PDB entry 9DUK | electron microscopy, 2.56 A resolution | chains N and A of the 21 polymer chains in the assembly

== Chain N ==
Protein: Small ribosomal subunit protein uS14
Source organism: Escherichia coli
UniProtKB: A0A2X1PQW4 (A0A2X1PQW4_ECOLX); residue numbers follow UniProt; this construct covers 1-101
Amino-acid sequence (101 residues; numbered 1 to 101; the number before each row is that of its first residue):
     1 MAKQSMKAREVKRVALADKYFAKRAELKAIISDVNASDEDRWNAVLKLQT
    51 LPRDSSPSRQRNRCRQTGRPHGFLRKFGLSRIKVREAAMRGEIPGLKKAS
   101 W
Unresolved in the structure: 1

== Chain A ==
Molecule: 16S rRNA
Source organism: Escherichia coli
Sequence (1533 nucleotides; numbered 2 to 1534; the number before each row is that of its first residue):
     2 AAUUGAAGAGUUUGAUCAUGGCUCAGAUUGAACGCUGGCGGCAGGCCUAA
    52 CACAUGCAAGUCGAACGGUAACAGGAAGAAGCUUGCUUCUUUGCUGACGA
   102 GUGGCGGACGGGUGAGUAAUGUCUGGGAAACUGCCUGAUGGAGGGGGAUA
   152 ACUACUGGAAACGGUAGCUAAUACCGCAUAACGUCGCAAGACCAAAGAGG
   202 GGGACCUUCGGGCCUCUUGCCAUCGGAUGUGCCCAGAUGGGAUUAGCUAG
   252 UAGGUGGGGUAACGGCUCACCUAGGCGACGAUCCCUAGCUGGUCUGAGAG
   302 GAUGACCAGCCACACUGGAACUGAGACACGGUCCAGACUCCUACGGGAGG
   352 CAGCAGUGGGGAAUAUUGCACAAUGGGCGCAAGCCUGAUGCAGCCAUGCC
   402 GCGUGUAUGAAGAAGGCCUUCGGGUUGUAAAGUACUUUCAGCGGGGAGGA
   452 AGGGAGUAAAGUUAAUACCUUUGCUCAUUGACGUUACCCGCAGAAGAAGC
   502 ACCGGCUAACUCCGUGCCAGCAGCCXCGGUAAUACGGAGGGUGCAAGCGU
   552 UAAUCGGAAUUACUGGGCGUAAAGCGCACGCAGGCGGUUUGUUAAGUCAG
   602 AUGUGAAAUCCCCGGGCUCAACCUGGGAACUGCAUCUGAUACUGGCAAGC
   652 UUGAGUCUCGUAGAGGGGGGUAGAAUUCCAGGUGUAGCGGUGAAAUGCGU
   702 AGAGAUCUGGAGGAAUACCGGUGGCGAAGGCGGCCCCCUGGACGAAGACU
   752 GACGCUCAGGUGCGAAAGCGUGGGGAGCAAACAGGAUUAGAUACCCUGGU
   802 AGUCCACGCCGUAAACGAUGUCGACUUGGAGGUUGUGCCCUUGAGGCGUG
   852 GCUUCCGGAGCUAACGCGUUAAGUCGACCGCCUGGGGAGUACGGCCGCAA
   902 GGUUAAAACUCAAAUGAAUUGACGGGGGCCCGCACAAGCGGUGGAGCAUG
   952 UGGUUUAAUUCGAUGXAACGCGAAGAACCUUACCUGGUCUUGACAUCCAC
  1002 GGAAGUUUUCAGAGAUGAGAAUGUGCCUUCGGGAACCGUGAGACAGGUGC
  1052 UGCAUGGCUGUCGUCAGCUCGUGUUGUGAAAUGUUGGGUUAAGUCCCGCA
  1102 ACGAGCGCAACCCUUAUCCUUUGUUGCCAGCGGUCCGGCCGGGAACUCAA
  1152 AGGAGACUGCCAGUGAUAAACUGGAGGAAGGUGGGGAUGACGUCAAGUCA
  1202 UCAUGGCCCUUACGACCAGGGCUACACACGUGCUACAAUGGCGCAUACAA
  1252 AGAGAAGCGACCUCGCGAGAGCAAGCGGACCUCAUAAAGUGCGUCGUAGU
  1302 CCGGAUUGGAGUCUGCAACUCGACUCCAUGAAGUCGGAAUCGCUAGUAAU
  1352 CGUGGAUCAGAAUGCCACGGUGAAUACGUUCCCGGGCCUUGUACACACCG
  1402 CCCGUXACACCAUGGGAGUGGGUUGCAAAAGAAGUAGGUAGCUUAACCUU
  1452 CGGGAGGGCGCUUACCACUUUGUGAUUCAUGACUGGGGUGAAGUCGUAAC
  1502 AAGGUAACCGUAGGGGAACCUGCGGUUGGAUCA
Unresolved in the structure: 205-213, 841-845, 1207
Modified positions: PSU (pseudouridine-5'-monophosphate) at position 516, G7M (N7-methyl-guanosine-5'-monophosphate) at position 527, 5MC (5-methylcytidine-5'-monophosphate) at position 967, 4OC (4n,o2'-methylcytidine-5'-monophosphate) at position 1402, 5MC (5-methylcytidine-5'-monophosphate) at position 1407, UR3 (3-methyluridine-5'-monophoshate) at position 1498, MA6 (6N-dimethyladenosine-5'-monophoshate) at position 1518, MA6 (6N-dimethyladenosine-5'-monophoshate) at position 1519

== Interface between chain N and chain A ==
Residue-residue contacts (73; chain N residue first):
  Ala2(N) with C1203(A), hydrogen bond to the phosphate
  Lys3(N) with G1048(A), phosphate contact; U1049(A), phosphate contact; A1216(A), salt bridge to the phosphate
  Gln4(N) with A994(A), base contact; G1047(A), hydrogen bond to the phosphate; G1048(A), hydrogen bond to the phosphate
  Ser5(N) with A994(A), base contact; G1048(A), hydrogen bond to the phosphate; A1216(A), sugar contact; C1217(A), phosphate contact
  Met6(N) with U981(A), phosphate contact; U982(A), phosphate contact
  Ala8(N) with A994(A), sugar contact; C995(A), sugar contact
  Arg9(N) with U981(A), salt bridge to the phosphate; C1217(A), salt bridge to the phosphate
  Lys12(N) with C1217(A), sugar contact
  Arg13(N) with C980(A), hydrogen bond to the sugar
  Lys19(N) with U1007(A), salt bridge to the phosphate
  Arg24(N) with C1317(A), salt bridge to the phosphate
  Lys28(N) with G1316(A), salt bridge to the phosphate; C1317(A), salt bridge to the phosphate
  Lys47(N) with U1009(A), salt bridge to the phosphate
  Leu48(N) with C1317(A), sugar contact
  Arg53(N) with A1219(A), salt bridge to the phosphate; G1220(A), salt bridge to the phosphate; C1317(A), hydrogen bond to the base
  Ser56(N) with G1316(A), hydrogen bond to the phosphate; C1317(A), hydrogen bond to the phosphate
  Pro57(N) with A1257(A), base contact
  Ser58(N) with C979(A), base contact; G1316(A), sugar contact; A1360(A), sugar contact
  Arg59(N) with C979(A), hydrogen bond to the base; C980(A), base contact; A1219(A), salt bridge to the phosphate
  Arg61(N) with A977(A), salt bridge to the phosphate; C980(A), base contact
  Asn62(N) with C1359(A), hydrogen bond to the phosphate; A1360(A), phosphate contact
  Arg63(N) with U981(A), sugar contact
  Thr67(N) with U1202(A), hydrogen bond to the sugar
  Arg69(N) with G973(A), sugar contact; A974(A), salt bridge to the phosphate; U1202(A), hydrogen bond to the sugar
  Pro70(N) with U981(A), sugar contact
  His71(N) with A974(A), hydrogen bond to the sugar; G976(A), salt bridge to the phosphate; A977(A), salt bridge to the phosphate
  Gly72(N) with A974(A), phosphate contact; A975(A), sugar contact; G976(A), hydrogen bond to the phosphate
  Phe73(N) with U1358(A), sugar contact; C1359(A), phosphate contact
  Leu74(N) with A1357(A), sugar contact
  Arg75(N) with U1358(A), salt bridge to the phosphate; C1359(A), salt bridge to the phosphate; A1360(A), salt bridge to the phosphate
  Arg81(N) with A974(A), salt bridge to the phosphate
  Ile82(N) with U1202(A), base contact
  Arg85(N) with C1059(A), hydrogen bond to the phosphate; U1060(A), salt bridge to the phosphate
  Lys98(N) with A1188(A), hydrogen bond to the phosphate; U1189(A), salt bridge to the phosphate
  Ser100(N) with C1114(A), hydrogen bond to the sugar; U1115(A), sugar contact; G1187(A), hydrogen bond to the base
  Trp101(N) with C1114(A), base contact; U1115(A), hydrogen bond to the sugar; G1186(A), hydrogen bond to the base; A1368(A), phosphate contact; C1369(A), hydrogen bond to the phosphate
Also at the interface, not in a pair above, chain N (43 interface residues in all): Tyr20, Phe21, Val34, Gln49, Asp54, Lys76, Ala99
Also at the interface, not in a pair above, chain A (45 interface residues in all): G1006, U1008, G1185, C1218, G1255, G1272

== In short ==
Chain N and chain A form an interface of 43 and 45 residues respectively, with 21 hydrogen bonds and 21 salt
bridges. Among the polar pairs are Arg53(N)-C1317(A), Arg59(N)-C979(A) and Ser100(N)-G1187(A).
Chain N is Small ribosomal subunit protein uS14 and chain A is 16S rRNA, both from Escherichia coli; the
structure, Structure of mutant 30S subunit with extended helix 26, version 3, was determined by electron
microscopy (same publication as 9DUL).
